PDB entry 5MPS | electron microscopy, 3.85 A resolution | chains 6 and S of the 30 polymer chains in the assembly

# Chain 6
Molecule: Saccharomyces cerevisiae strain T.52_2H chromosome XII sequence
From: Saccharomyces cerevisiae
Sequence (112 nucleotides; numbered 1 to 112; the number before each row is that of its first residue):
     1 GUUCGCGAAGUAACCCUUCGUGGACAUUUGGUCAAUUUGAAACAAUACAG
    51 AGAUGAUCAGCAGUUCCCCUGCAUAAGGAUGAACCGUUUUACAAAGAGAU
   101 UUAUUUCGUUUU
Disordered / not traced: 11-15, 105-112
Ion coordination: Mg2+ site 1: G60, U80; Mg2+ site 2: C61, G77; Mg2+ site 3: G78, U80; K+ site 1 near G81 (its only coordinating residue here)
Reported in the primary citation:
  - conformationally variable residues: A51

# Chain S
Name: Pre-mRNA-splicing factor CLF1
From: Saccharomyces cerevisiae
UniProt: Q12309 (CLF1_YEAST); numbering as in UniProt (aligned over 1-687)
Sequence (687 residues; each row starts with the number of its first residue):
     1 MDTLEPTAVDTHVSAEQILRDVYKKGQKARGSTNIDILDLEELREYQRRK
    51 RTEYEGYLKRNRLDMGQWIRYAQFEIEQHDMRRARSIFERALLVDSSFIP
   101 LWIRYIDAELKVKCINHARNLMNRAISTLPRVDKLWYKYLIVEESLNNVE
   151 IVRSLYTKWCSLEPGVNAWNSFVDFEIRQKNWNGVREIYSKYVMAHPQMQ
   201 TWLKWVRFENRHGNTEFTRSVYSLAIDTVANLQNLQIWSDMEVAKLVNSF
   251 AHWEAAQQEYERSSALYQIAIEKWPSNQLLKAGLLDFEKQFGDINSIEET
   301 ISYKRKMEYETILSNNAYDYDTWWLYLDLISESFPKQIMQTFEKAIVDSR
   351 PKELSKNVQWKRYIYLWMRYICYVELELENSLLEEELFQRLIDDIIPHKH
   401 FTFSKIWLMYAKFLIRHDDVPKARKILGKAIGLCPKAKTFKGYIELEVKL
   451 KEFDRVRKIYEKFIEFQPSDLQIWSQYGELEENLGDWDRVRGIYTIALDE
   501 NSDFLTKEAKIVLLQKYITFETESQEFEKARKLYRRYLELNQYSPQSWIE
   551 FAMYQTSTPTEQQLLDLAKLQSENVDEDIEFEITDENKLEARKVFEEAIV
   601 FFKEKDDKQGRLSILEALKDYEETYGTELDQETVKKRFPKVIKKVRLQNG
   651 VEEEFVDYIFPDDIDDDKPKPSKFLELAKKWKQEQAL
Disordered / not traced: 1-35, 292-294, 316-319, 333, 350-355, 378-380, 396-402, 417-418, 433-438, 451, 468-469, 484, 501-506, 522-529, 542-544, 557-687

# Chain 6 / chain S interface
Contacting residue pairs - 26 pairs, chain 6 then chain S:
  U64(6) with Lys59(S), sugar contact; Arg60(S), hydrogen bond to the sugar
  U65(6) with Lys59(S), sugar contact
  C66(6) with Glu55(S), base contact; Lys59(S), base contact; Arg90(S), base contact
  C67(6) with Lys59(S), salt bridge to the phosphate
  A83(6) with Arg60(S), hydrogen bond to the sugar
  C84(6) with Arg60(S), hydrogen bond to the phosphate
  C85(6) with Tyr57(S), hydrogen bond to the phosphate
  G86(6) with Glu53(S), sugar contact; Tyr54(S), base contact; Tyr57(S), stacking on the base; Gln67(S), hydrogen bond to the base
  U87(6) with Gln67(S), hydrogen bond to the base; Arg70(S), hydrogen bond to the base
  U88(6) with Arg70(S), hydrogen bond to the phosphate
  U89(6) with Arg70(S), salt bridge to the phosphate; Gln73(S), phosphate contact
  U90(6) with Arg104(S), salt bridge to the phosphate
  A91(6) with Ile99(S), base contact; Pro100(S), phosphate contact; Arg104(S), salt bridge to the phosphate; Val132(S), base contact; Lys134(S), hydrogen bond to the phosphate
  C92(6) with Lys134(S), salt bridge to the phosphate
Also at the interface, not in a pair above, chain S (17 interface residues in all): Ile103, Lys111

# In short
14 residues of chain 6 and 17 residues of chain S are in contact; the contacts include 9 hydrogen bonds, 5
salt bridges and 1 aromatic stacking contact. Among the polar pairs are G86(6)-Gln67(S), U87(6)-Gln67(S) and
U87(6)-Arg70(S). G60(6) and U80(6) coordinate Mg2+ site 1. The paper reports conformational variability at
A51(6).
Chain 6 is Saccharomyces cerevisiae strain T.52_2H chromosome XII sequence and chain S is Pre-mRNA-splicing
factor CLF1, both from Saccharomyces cerevisiae; the structure, Structure of a spliceosome remodeled for exon
ligation, was determined by electron microscopy, deposited together with 5MQ0.
